6JLZ - chains C and G of the 12 polymer chains in the assembly; structure by X-ray diffraction, 3.35 A resolution.

== Chain C ==
Name: Probable translation initiation factor eIF-2B subunit beta
Organism: Schizosaccharomyces pombe (strain 972 / ATCC 24843)
Reference sequence: Q9UT76 (EI2BB_SCHPO); residues 1-393 here = UniProt positions 1-393
Sequence (399 residues; each row starts with the number of its first residue; numbers below 1 keep their minus sign (Gly-5 is residue -5)):
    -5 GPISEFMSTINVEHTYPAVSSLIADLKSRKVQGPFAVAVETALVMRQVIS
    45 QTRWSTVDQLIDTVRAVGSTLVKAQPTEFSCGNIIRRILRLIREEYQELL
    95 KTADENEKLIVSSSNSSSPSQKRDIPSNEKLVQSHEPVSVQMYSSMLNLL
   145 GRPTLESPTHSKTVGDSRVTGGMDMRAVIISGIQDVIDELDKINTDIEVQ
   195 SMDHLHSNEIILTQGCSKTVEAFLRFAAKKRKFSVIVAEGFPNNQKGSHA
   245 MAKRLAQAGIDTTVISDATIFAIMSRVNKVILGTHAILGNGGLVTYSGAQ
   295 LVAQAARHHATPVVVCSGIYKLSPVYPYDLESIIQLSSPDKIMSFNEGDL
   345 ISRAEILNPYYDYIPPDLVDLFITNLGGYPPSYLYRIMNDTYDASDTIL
Disordered / not traced: 103-164
Differences from the reference sequence: expression tag (-5 to 0)
Swiss-Prot annotation at these positions:
  - modified residue (Phosphoserine): Ser106, Ser108, Ser112

== Chain G ==
Name: Probable translation initiation factor eIF-2B subunit delta
Organism: Schizosaccharomyces pombe (strain 972 / ATCC 24843)
Reference sequence: Q09924 (EI2BD_SCHPO); residues 1-467 here = UniProt positions 1-467
Sequence (467 residues; row label = number of the first residue in the row):
     1 MGFSAEQAKKDGKDQSPVSESSSVGGTSPATASSVVSPNEPKLSGKEAKA
    51 LKKARKQASRRAKAEAAAANNPPGVSEEKKVAIPNKNSNQQKKASKQNPQ
   101 NSPETDANLQEKKIFEEKQVSIFSHLDWRRRRTTENIPKDIHPAVIRLGL
   151 KLANYKIFGSNQRCIDLLKTFKIVIQDYQTPYGTTLSRHLTTHINSQIAY
   201 LVSTRPLSISMGNAIRFLKLEISVLDIDLTDDEGKELLLEKIDSYIRDRI
   251 IIAGQVIVQAATEKIQDGDVILTYLHSSTVNDVLIHAKNVGKKFRVVVVD
   301 SRPEFEGRVCLKLLTEHGIECTYVMISALSYIMQEVTKIFLGGHAMLSNG
   351 ALYSRAGTSLISLLGHESNVPVIACCESYKFTERIQLDSLVYNELAPGDQ
   401 LVNMGVDDFEEKPGVLANWKSVKNLKLLSLKYDVTPPRLITVCVCEMGLL
   451 PSTSVPAIINEFKQVYA
Disordered / not traced: 1-105, 466-467
Swiss-Prot annotation at these positions:
  - modified residue: Ser16 (Phosphoserine), Ser19 (Phosphoserine), Ser21 (Phosphoserine), Ser23 (Phosphoserine), Thr27 (Phosphothreonine), Ser28 (Phosphoserine), Ser37 (Phosphoserine)

== Interface between chain C and chain G ==
Residue-residue contacts (79; chain C residue first):
  Glu233(C) with Arg302(G), salt bridge
  Phe235(C) with Arg302(G); Phe305(G), hydrophobic; Met325(G), hydrophobic; Ser327(G), hydrogen bond (backbone-side chain)
  Pro236(C) with Ser327(G)
  Gln239(C) with Arg302(G); Asn403(G); Met404(G), hydrogen bond (side chain-backbone)
  His243(C) with Arg302(G); Leu401(G); Met404(G), hydrogen bond; Val415(G); Leu416(G)
  Lys247(C) with Val415(G)
  Ala250(C) with Lys423(G); Asn424(G); Leu425(G), hydrophobic
  Gly253(C) with Asn424(G)
  Ile254(C) with Asn424(G)
  Asp255(C) with Asn424(G)
  Thr256(C) with Asn424(G), hydrogen bond (backbone-backbone); Leu425(G); Lys426(G), hydrogen bond (backbone-backbone)
  Thr257(C) with Lys426(G)
  Val258(C) with Leu401(G); Leu425(G), hydrophobic; Lys426(G); Leu427(G); Leu428(G), hydrogen bond (backbone-backbone)
  Ile259(C) with Leu428(G), hydrophobic
  Ser260(C) with Ser301(G); Arg302(G)
  Ala262(C) with Ser301(G); Ala356(G), hydrophobic; Gly357(G)
  Thr263(C) with Leu430(G)
  Phe265(C) with Ser359(G); Leu360(G), hydrophobic; Val434(G)
  Ala266(C) with Leu390(G)
  Ile267(C) with Phe123(G), hydrophobic
  Ser269(C) with Asp388(G); Leu390(G)
  Arg270(C) with Ile122(G); Asp388(G), salt bridge
  Gly292(C) with Ser327(G), hydrogen bond (backbone-backbone)
  Gln294(C) with Ser330(G); Leu364(G)
  Leu295(C) with Ile326(G); Leu360(G), hydrophobic
  Gln298(C) with Leu363(G); Glu367(G)
  Ala299(C) with Leu363(G)
  His302(C) with Leu363(G); Pro436(G); Arg438(G), hydrogen bond
  Glu325(C) with Tyr331(G); Gln334(G), hydrogen bond
  Ile328(C) with Tyr331(G), hydrophobic
  Lys335(C) with Val406(G)
  Ile336(C) with Arg308(G), hydrogen bond (backbone-side chain); Tyr323(G), hydrophobic; Met325(G); Val406(G)
  Met337(C) with Arg308(G)
  Ser338(C) with Val406(G), hydrogen bond (side chain-backbone)
  Leu344(C) with Arg308(G); Leu311(G), hydrophobic
  Arg347(C) with Thr315(G)
  Ala348(C) with Cys321(G)
  Glu349(C) with Cys321(G), hydrogen bond (backbone-backbone); Thr322(G); Tyr323(G), hydrogen bond (backbone-backbone)
  Ile350(C) with Tyr323(G)
  Leu351(C) with Tyr323(G); Val324(G)
  Pro353(C) with Ala328(G), hydrophobic
  Asp356(C) with Ser330(G), hydrogen bond
Other interface residues (no listed pair), chain C (49 interface residues in all): Ala244, Ala246, Asp261, Ile264, Ser291, Leu330, Asp334
Other interface residues (no listed pair), chain G (51 interface residues in all): Tyr274, Lys312, Leu329, Ser389, Gly405, Asp433, Leu439

== Summary ==
49 residues of chain C face 51 of chain G across their interface, with 14 hydrogen bonds and 2 salt bridges.
Polar pairs include Glu233(C)-Arg302(G), Arg270(C)-Asp388(G) and Phe235(C)-Ser327(G).
Here chain C is Probable translation initiation factor eIF-2B subunit beta and chain G is Probable translation
initiation factor eIF-2B subunit delta, both from Schizosaccharomyces pombe (strain 972 / ATCC 24843). Entry
6JLZ (P-eIF2a - eIF2B complex) was determined by X-ray diffraction (same publication as 6K71, 6K72 and 6JLY).
